Entry 2HT1 (X-ray diffraction, 3.51 A resolution); this record covers chains A and B of the 5 polymer chains in the assembly.

== Chain A (and B) ==
Molecule: Transcription termination factor rho
Source organism: Escherichia coli
Notes: EC 3.6.1.-; chain B of this document is another copy of the same molecule, construct and numbering; everything in this record applies to it too
UniProt: P0AG30 (RHO_ECOLI); residues 1-411 here = UniProt positions 1-411
Amino-acid sequence (433 residues; numbered -21 to 411; the number before each row is that of its first residue; numbers below 1 keep their minus sign (Met-21 is residue -21)):
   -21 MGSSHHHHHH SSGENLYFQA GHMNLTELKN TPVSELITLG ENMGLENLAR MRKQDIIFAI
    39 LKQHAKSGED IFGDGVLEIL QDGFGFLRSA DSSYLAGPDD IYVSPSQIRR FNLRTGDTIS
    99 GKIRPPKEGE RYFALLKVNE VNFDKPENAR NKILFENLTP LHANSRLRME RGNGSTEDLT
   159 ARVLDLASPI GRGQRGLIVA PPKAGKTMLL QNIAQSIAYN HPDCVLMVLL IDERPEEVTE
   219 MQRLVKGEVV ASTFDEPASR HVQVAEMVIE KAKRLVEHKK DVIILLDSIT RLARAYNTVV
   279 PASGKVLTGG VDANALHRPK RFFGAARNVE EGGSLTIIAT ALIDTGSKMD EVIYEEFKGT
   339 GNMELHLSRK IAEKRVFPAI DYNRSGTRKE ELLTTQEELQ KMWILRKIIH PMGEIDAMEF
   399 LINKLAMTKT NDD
Disordered / not traced: -21 to 30, 355-411
Differences from the reference sequence: initiating methionine (-21); cloning artifact (-20 to -18, -11 to 0); expression tag (-17 to -12)
Curated features (UniProtKB/Swiss-Prot):
  - region: Gly61 to Arg66 (RNA-binding 1), Asp78 to Tyr80 (RNA-binding 1), Glu108 to Tyr110 (RNA-binding 1), Val284 to Gly288 (RNA-binding 2)
  - binding site (ATP): Gly169 to Gly174, Lys181 to Met186, Arg212
  - site: Lys326 (RNA-binding 2)
  - mutagenesis: Phe62 (F62L/A: Defective for RNA-binding), Phe64 (F64L/A: Defective for RNA-binding), Lys181 (K181Q: Partial loss of ATPase, helicase and termination activity), Lys184 (K184Q: Improves ATPase and helicase activity but reduced termination activity), Cys202 (C202G/S: Does not affect the kinetics of ATP hydrolysis and inhibition by bicyclomycin), Asp265 (D265N: Loss of ATPase activity, helicase and termination activity)

== Chain A / chain B interface ==
Pairs across the interface - 34 pairs, chain A then chain B:
  Gln32(A) - Asn135(B)
  Lys181(A) - Met147(B)
  Asp210(A) - Lys298(B)  salt bridge
  Arg212(A) - Ser143(B)  hydrogen bond (side chain-backbone)
  Arg212(A) - Leu145(B)
  Arg212(A) - Arg173(B)
  Arg212(A) - Gly337(B)
  Arg212(A) - Thr338(B)
  Arg212(A) - Gly339(B)  hydrogen bond (side chain-backbone)
  Pro213(A) - His140(B)
  Glu214(A) - Asn142(B)
  Glu214(A) - Ser143(B)
  Glu214(A) - Arg173(B)  salt bridge
  Glu214(A) - Asn340(B)  hydrogen bond
  Glu215(A) - Ser143(B)
  Thr217(A) - His140(B)  hydrogen bond
  Glu218(A) - Ser143(B)  hydrogen bond
  Phe232(A) - Lys298(B)
  Phe232(A) - Thr338(B)
  Asp233(A) - His295(B)
  Asp233(A) - Lys298(B)
  Asp233(A) - Gly302(B)
  Glu234(A) - His295(B)
  Pro235(A) - His295(B)
  Arg269(A) - Glu334(B)  salt bridge
  Arg272(A) - Glu334(B)  salt bridge
  Asn275(A) - Lys283(B)  hydrogen bond (backbone-side chain)
  Thr276(A) - Ala291(B)
  Val278(A) - Lys283(B)  hydrogen bond (backbone-side chain)
  Ala280(A) - Lys283(B)
  Asp290(A) - Lys283(B)  salt bridge
  Gly324(A) - Glu333(B)
  Lys326(A) - Thr286(B)
  Met327(A) - Leu285(B)  hydrophobic
Other interface residues (no listed pair), chain A (25 interface residues in all): Pro279, Thr323
Other interface residues (no listed pair), chain B (26 interface residues in all): Ala141, Arg144, Ser281, Gly282, Arg299, Phe301

== Summary ==
25 residues of chain A and 26 residues of chain B are in contact; the contacts include 7 hydrogen bonds and 5
salt bridges. Polar pairs include Asp210(A)-Lys298(B), Glu214(A)-Arg173(B) and Arg269(A)-Glu334(B). UniProt
lists 13 ATP-binding residues and 6 mutagenesis sites on chain A.
Both chains are Transcription termination factor rho (Escherichia coli). Entry 2HT1 (The closed ring structure
of the Rho transcription termination factor in complex with nucleic acid in ...) was determined by X-ray
diffraction.
